PDB entry 8AF0 | X-ray diffraction, 2.43 A resolution | chains C and D of the 4 polymer chains in the assembly

# Chain C (and D)
Molecule: 19-nt RNA strand
Notes: chain D of this document is another copy of the same molecule, construct and numbering; everything in this record applies to it too
Sequence (19 nucleotides; each row starts with the number of its first residue):
    26 GCCCGCCUGU CACGCGGGC

# How chain C and chain D interact
Pairs across the interface (39; chain C residue first):
  G26(C) - G43(D)
  G26(C) - C44(D)
  C27(C) - G43(D)
  C28(C) - G42(D)
  C28(C) - G43(D)
  C29(C) - G41(D)
  C29(C) - G42(D)
  G30(C) - G39(D)
  G30(C) - C40(D)
  G30(C) - G41(D)
  C31(C) - G39(D)
  C31(C) - C40(D)
  C32(C) - G39(D)
  U33(C) - A37(D)
  G34(C) - U35(D)
  G34(C) - C36(D)
  G34(C) - A37(D)
  U35(C) - G34(D)
  U35(C) - U35(D)
  U35(C) - C36(D)
  C36(C) - G34(D)
  C36(C) - U35(D)
  A37(C) - U33(D)
  A37(C) - G34(D)
  C38(C) - U33(D)
  G39(C) - C31(D)
  G39(C) - C32(D)
  C40(C) - G30(D)
  C40(C) - C31(D)
  G41(C) - C29(D)
  G41(C) - G30(D)
  G42(C) - C27(D)
  G42(C) - C28(D)
  G42(C) - C29(D)
  G43(C) - G26(D)
  G43(C) - C27(D)
  G43(C) - C28(D)
  C44(C) - G26(D)
  C44(C) - C27(D)
Interface residues without a listed pair, chain D (19 interface residues in all): C38

# Summary
Chain C and chain D each contribute 19 residues to their interface.
Chain C and chain D are both a 19-nt RNA strand; the structure, Crystal structure of human angiogenin and RNA
duplex, was determined by X-ray diffraction.
